PDB entry 8TEU | electron microscopy, 4.01 A resolution (low resolution: residue-level contacts below are approximate; hydrogen-bond / salt-bridge calls are withheld) | chains I and W of the 24 polymer chains in the assembly

Chain I:
Name: Major capsid protein
Organism: Human herpesvirus 5 strain AD169
UniProtKB: P16729 (MCP_HCMVA); residues 1-1370 here = UniProt positions 1-1370
Amino-acid sequence (1370 residues; each row starts with the number of its first residue):
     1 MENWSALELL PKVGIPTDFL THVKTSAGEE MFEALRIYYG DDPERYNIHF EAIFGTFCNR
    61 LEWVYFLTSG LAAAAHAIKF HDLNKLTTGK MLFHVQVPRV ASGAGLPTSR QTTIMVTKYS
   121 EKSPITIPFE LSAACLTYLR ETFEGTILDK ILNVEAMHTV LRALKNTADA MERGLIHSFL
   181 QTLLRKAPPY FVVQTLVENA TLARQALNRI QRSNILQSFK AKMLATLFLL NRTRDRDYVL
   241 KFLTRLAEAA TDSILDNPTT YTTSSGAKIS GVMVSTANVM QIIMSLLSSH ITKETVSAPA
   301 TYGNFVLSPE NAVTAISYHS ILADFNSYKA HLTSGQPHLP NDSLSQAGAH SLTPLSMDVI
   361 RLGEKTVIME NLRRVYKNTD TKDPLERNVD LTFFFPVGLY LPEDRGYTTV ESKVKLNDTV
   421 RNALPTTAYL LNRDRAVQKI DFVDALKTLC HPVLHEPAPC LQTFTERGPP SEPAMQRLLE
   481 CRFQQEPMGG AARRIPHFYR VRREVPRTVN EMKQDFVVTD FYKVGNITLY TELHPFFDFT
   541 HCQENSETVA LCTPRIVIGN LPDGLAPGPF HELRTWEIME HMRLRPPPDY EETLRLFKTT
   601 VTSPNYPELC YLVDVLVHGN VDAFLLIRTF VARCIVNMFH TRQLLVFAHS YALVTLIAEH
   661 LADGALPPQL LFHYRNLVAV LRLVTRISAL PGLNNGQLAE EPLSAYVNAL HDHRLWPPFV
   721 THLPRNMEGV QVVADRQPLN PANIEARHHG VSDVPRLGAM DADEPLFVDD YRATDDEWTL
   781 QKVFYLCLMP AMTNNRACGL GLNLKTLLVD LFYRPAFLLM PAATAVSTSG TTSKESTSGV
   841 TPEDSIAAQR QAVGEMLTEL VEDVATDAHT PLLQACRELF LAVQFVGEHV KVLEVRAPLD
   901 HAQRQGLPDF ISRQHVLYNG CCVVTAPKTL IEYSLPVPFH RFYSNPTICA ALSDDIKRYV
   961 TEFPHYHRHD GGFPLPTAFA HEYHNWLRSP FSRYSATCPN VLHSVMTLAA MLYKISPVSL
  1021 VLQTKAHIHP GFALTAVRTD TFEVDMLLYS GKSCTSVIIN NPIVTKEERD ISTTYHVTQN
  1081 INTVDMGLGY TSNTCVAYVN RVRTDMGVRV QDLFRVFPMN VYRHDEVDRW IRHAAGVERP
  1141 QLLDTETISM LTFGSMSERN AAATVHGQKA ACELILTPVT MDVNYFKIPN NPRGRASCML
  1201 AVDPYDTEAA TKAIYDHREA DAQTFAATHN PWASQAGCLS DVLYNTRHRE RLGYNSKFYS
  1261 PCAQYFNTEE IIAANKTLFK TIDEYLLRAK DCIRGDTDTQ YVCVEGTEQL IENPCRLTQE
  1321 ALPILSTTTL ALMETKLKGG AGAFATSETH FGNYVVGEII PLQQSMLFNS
Unresolved in the structure: 825-844
Cystine bridges: Cys1292-Cys1303

Chain W:
Name: Triplex capsid protein 1
Organism: Human herpesvirus 5 strain AD169
UniProtKB: P16783 (TRX1_HCMVA); numbering as in UniProt (aligned over 1-290)
Amino-acid sequence (290 residues; numbered 1 to 290; the number before each row is that of its first residue):
     1 MDARAVAKRP RDPADEDNEL VTALKAKREV NTISVRYLYH ADHQALTARF FVPEGLVEFE
    61 AQPGALLIRM ETGCDSPRHL YISLYLLGIR ASNVSASTRC LLESVYTASA ARAALQWLDL
   121 GPHLLHRRLE TLGCVKTVSL GITSLLTCVM RGYLYNTLKT EVFALMIPKD MYLTWEETRG
   181 RLQYVYLIIV YDYDGPETRP GIYVLTSSIA HWQTLVDVAR GKFARERCSF VNRRITRPRQ
   241 IPLCTGVIQK LGWCLADDIH TSFLVHKELK LSVVRLDNFS VELGDFREFV

Chain I / chain W interface:
Residue-residue contacts (39):
  Leu136(I) with Glu19(W)
  Leu139(I) with Glu19(W)
  Arg140(I) with Glu16(W)
  Val160(I) with Leu20(W); Ala23(W)
  Leu161(I) with Leu24(W); Lys27(W)
  Leu164(I) with Leu20(W); Ile33(W); Val35(W)
  Thr167(I) with Ile33(W)
  Ala168(I) with Asn31(W); Ile33(W)
  Asn1061(I) with Ser34(W)
  Pro1062(I) with Thr32(W); Ser34(W)
  Ile1063(I) with Ser34(W); Tyr39(W)
  Val1064(I) with Ile33(W); Ser34(W); Val35(W); Leu38(W); Tyr39(W)
  Thr1065(I) with Tyr39(W); His40(W)
  Lys1066(I) with Tyr39(W); His40(W); Ala41(W)
  Tyr1075(I) with Glu19(W)
  Thr1145(I) with Leu120(W)
  Glu1146(I) with Gly73(W); Cys74(W); Trp117(W)
  Ser1149(I) with Trp117(W)
  Met1150(I) with Cys74(W); Ser76(W); Pro77(W); Trp117(W)
  Glu1305(I) with Ile142(W)
Other interface residues (no listed pair), chain I (28 interface residues in all): Lys79, Phe129, Leu131, Met157, His158, Val1077, Thr1147, Val1304
Other interface residues (no listed pair), chain W (26 interface residues in all): Thr22, Ala26, Tyr37, Thr143

In short:
28 residues of chain I and 26 residues of chain W are in contact.
Here chain I is Major capsid protein and chain W is Triplex capsid protein 1, both from Human herpesvirus 5
strain AD169. Entry 8TEU (Human cytomegalovirus portal vertex, non-infectious enveloped particle (NIEP)
configuration 2 - inverted (NC2-inv)) was determined by electron microscopy (same publication as 8TEP, 8TES,
8TET and 8TEW).
